Entry 7MFM (electron microscopy, 2.42 A resolution); this record covers chains H and J of the 10 polymer chains in the assembly.

[Chain H]
Protein: Glutamate synthase (NADPH) large chain
Organism: Bacillus subtilis
UniProt: A0A164XVV7 (A0A164XVV7_BACIU); residue numbers follow UniProt; this construct covers 1-1520
Amino-acid sequence (1520 residues; numbered 1 to 1520; the number before each row is that of its first residue):
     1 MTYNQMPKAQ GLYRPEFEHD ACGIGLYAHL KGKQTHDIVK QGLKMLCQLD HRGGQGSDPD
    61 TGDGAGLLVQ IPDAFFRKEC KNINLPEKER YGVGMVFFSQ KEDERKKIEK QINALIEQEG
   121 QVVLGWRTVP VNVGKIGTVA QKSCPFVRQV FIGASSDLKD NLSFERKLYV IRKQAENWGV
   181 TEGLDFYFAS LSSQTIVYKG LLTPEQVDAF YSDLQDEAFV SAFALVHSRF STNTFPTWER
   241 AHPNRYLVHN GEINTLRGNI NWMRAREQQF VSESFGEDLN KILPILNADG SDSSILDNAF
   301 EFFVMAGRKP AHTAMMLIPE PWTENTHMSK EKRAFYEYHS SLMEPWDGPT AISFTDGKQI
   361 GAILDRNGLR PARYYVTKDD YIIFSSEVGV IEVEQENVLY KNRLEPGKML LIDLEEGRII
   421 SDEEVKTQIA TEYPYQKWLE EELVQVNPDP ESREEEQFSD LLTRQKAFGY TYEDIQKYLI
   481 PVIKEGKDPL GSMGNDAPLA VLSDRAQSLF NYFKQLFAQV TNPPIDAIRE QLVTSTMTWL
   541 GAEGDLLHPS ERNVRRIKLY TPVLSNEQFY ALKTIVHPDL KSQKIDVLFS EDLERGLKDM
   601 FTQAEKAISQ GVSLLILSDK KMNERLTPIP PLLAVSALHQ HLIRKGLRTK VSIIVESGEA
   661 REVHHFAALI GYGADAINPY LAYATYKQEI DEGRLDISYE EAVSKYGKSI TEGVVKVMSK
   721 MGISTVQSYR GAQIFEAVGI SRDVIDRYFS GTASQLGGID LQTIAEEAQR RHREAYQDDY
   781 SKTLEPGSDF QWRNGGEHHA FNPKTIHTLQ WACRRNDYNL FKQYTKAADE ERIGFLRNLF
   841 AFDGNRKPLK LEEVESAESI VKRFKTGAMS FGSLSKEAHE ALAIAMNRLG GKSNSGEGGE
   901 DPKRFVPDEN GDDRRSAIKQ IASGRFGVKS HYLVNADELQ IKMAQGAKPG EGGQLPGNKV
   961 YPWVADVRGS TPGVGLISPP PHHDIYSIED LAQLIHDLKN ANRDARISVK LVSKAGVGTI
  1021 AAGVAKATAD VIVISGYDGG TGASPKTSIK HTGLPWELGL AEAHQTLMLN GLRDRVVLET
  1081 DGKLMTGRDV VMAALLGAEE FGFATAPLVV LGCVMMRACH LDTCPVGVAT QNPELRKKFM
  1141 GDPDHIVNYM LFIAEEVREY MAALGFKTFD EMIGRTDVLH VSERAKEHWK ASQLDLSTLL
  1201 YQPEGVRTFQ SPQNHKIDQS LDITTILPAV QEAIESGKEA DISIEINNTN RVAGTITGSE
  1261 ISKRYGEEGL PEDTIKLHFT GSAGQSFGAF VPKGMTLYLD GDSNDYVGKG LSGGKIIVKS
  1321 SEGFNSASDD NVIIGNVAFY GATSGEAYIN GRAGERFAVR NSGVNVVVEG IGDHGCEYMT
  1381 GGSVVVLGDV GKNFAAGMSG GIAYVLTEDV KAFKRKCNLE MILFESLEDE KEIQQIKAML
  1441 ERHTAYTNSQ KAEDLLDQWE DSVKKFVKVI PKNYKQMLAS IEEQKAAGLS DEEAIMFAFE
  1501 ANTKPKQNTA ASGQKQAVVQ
Unresolved in the structure: 1-21, 1505-1520
Differences from the reference sequence: conflict Val1181 (Ala in A0A164XVV7)
Bound ions: 3Fe-4S cluster Fe: Cys1113, Cys1119, Cys1124
Residues lining bound ligands:
  - 3Fe-4S cluster (F3S): Met493, Cys1113, Val1114, Met1115, Met1116, Arg1117, Ala1118, Cys1119, Cys1124, Val1126, Val1128, Ala1129
  - FMN (flavin mononucleotide): Met493, Gly867, Ala868, Met869, Ser870, Leu874, Glu897, Gln920, Lys942, Gln945, Lys1010, Ser1035, Asp1038, Gly1039, Gly1040, Thr1041, Gly1042, Asp1081, Gly1082, Lys1083, Phe1103, Ala1104, Thr1105, Leu1108
Reported in the primary citation:
  - binding site for flavin mononucleotide: Ser870, Thr1041 (proposed by the authors, not directly observed)

[Chain J]
Protein: Glutamate synthase (NADPH) small chain
Organism: Bacillus subtilis
UniProt: A0A164XVU4 (A0A164XVU4_BACIU); residues 1-493 here = UniProt positions 1-493
Amino-acid sequence (524 residues; each row starts with the number of its first residue):
     1 MGKPTGFMEI KREKPAERDP LTRLKDWKEY SAPFSEEASK RQGARCMDCG TPFCQIGADI
    61 NGFTSGCPIY NLIPEWNGLV YRGRWKEALE RLLKTNNFPE FTGRVCPAPC EGSCTLAISD
   121 PAVSIKNIER TIIDKGFENG WIQPRIPKKR TGKKVAIVGS GPAGLASADQ LNQAGHSVTV
   181 FERADRAGGL LTYGIPNMKL EKGIVERRIK LLTQEGIDFV TNTEIGVDIT ADELKEQFDA
   241 VILCTGAQKQ RDLLIEGRDS KGVHYAMDYL TLATKSYLDS NFKDKQFIDA KGKDVIVIGG
   301 GDTGADCVAT ALRQKAKSVH QFGKHPKLPP ARTNDNMWPE QPHVFTLEYA YEEAEAKFGR
   361 DPREYSIQTT KMVADKNGKL KELHTIQMEK VKNEHGKYEF RELPGTEKVW PAQLVFIAIG
   421 FEGTEQPLLK QFGVNSVNNK ISAAYGDYQT NIDGVFAAGD ARRGQSLIVW AINEGREVAR
   481 EVDRYLMGSS VLPGSWSHPQ FEKGGGSGGG SGGSAWSHPQ FENK
Unresolved in the structure: 1-2, 493-524
Differences from the reference sequence: engineered mutation Gly78 (Asp in A0A164XVU4); expression tag (494-524)
Bound ions: 4Fe-4S cluster Fe site 1: Cys46, Cys49, Cys54, Cys114; 4Fe-4S cluster Fe site 2: Cys67, Cys106, Cys110, Glu129
Residues lining bound ligands:
  - FAD (flavin-adenine dinucleotide): Val105, Cys106, Pro107, Val158, Gly159, Ser160, Gly161, Pro162, Ala163, Gly164, Phe181, Glu182, Arg183, Gly189, Leu190, Gly194, Ile195, Lys199, Thr223, Glu224, Ile225, Cys244, Thr245, Gly246, Ala247, Gln248, Met267, Asp302, Thr303, Asp306, Phe421, Leu429, Asp460, Gln465, Ser466, Leu467, Ile468, Ala471
  - 4Fe-4S cluster (SF4), molecule 1: Cys46, Met47, Asp48, Cys49, Pro52, Phe53, Cys54, Ile73, Pro74, Cys114, Thr115, Leu116, Val123, Ile125
  - 4Fe-4S cluster (SF4), molecule 2: Gly66, Cys67, Asn71, Ile73, Trp76, Thr102, Cys106, Ala108, Pro109, Cys110, Ile125, Lys126, Glu129, Val469

[How chain H and chain J interact]
Residue-residue contacts - 60 pairs, chain H then chain J:
  Tyr472(H) - Glu75(J)
  Tyr472(H) - Leu79(J)
  Tyr472(H) - Arg82(J)
  Tyr472(H) - Arg91(J)
  Gln476(H) - Arg82(J)
  Lys477(H) - Asp48(J)  salt bridge
  Glu692(H) - Arg84(J)  hydrogen bond (backbone-side chain)
  Gly693(H) - Arg84(J)
  Arg694(H) - Arg84(J)
  Arg694(H) - Glu87(J)  salt bridge
  Tyr780(H) - Gln170(J)  hydrogen bond
  Tyr780(H) - Arg476(J)
  Tyr780(H) - Val491(J)  hydrophobic
  Tyr780(H) - Leu492(J)  hydrophobic
  Ser781(H) - Lys94(J)
  Lys782(H) - Glu90(J)
  Thr783(H) - Glu90(J)
  Thr783(H) - Arg91(J)
  Thr783(H) - Lys94(J)  hydrogen bond
  Leu784(H) - Arg91(J)  hydrogen bond (backbone-side chain)
  Pro786(H) - Glu75(J)
  Trp792(H) - Thr51(J)
  Trp792(H) - Pro52(J)
  Trp792(H) - Gln55(J)
  Trp792(H) - Ile56(J)  hydrophobic
  Arg793(H) - Pro52(J)
  Arg793(H) - Gln55(J)
  Arg793(H) - Glu75(J)  salt bridge
  Asn794(H) - Gln55(J)  hydrogen bond (backbone-side chain)
  Asn794(H) - Ile56(J)  hydrogen bond (side chain-backbone)
  Asn794(H) - Tyr70(J)
  Pro803(H) - Thr51(J)
  Pro803(H) - Phe53(J)  hydrophobic
  Pro803(H) - Ile56(J)  hydrophobic
  Ile806(H) - Phe53(J)  hydrophobic
  Trp811(H) - Ile60(J)  hydrophobic
  Trp811(H) - Met337(J)
  Trp811(H) - Pro339(J)
  Trp811(H) - Glu340(J)
  Arg815(H) - Asp335(J)
  Arg815(H) - Met337(J)  hydrogen bond
  Lys959(H) - Lys3(J)
  Val1114(H) - Gly50(J)
  Val1114(H) - Thr51(J)
  Val1114(H) - Phe53(J)
  Val1114(H) - Trp338(J)  hydrophobic
  Met1115(H) - Gly50(J)
  Met1115(H) - Thr51(J)
  Met1116(H) - Met47(J)  hydrophobic
  Met1116(H) - Cys49(J)  hydrophobic
  Met1116(H) - Gly50(J)
  Leu1121(H) - Lys3(J)
  Thr1123(H) - Pro4(J)
  Thr1123(H) - Phe7(J)
  Pro1125(H) - Met47(J)  hydrophobic
  Asn1132(H) - Met8(J)
  Leu1135(H) - Phe7(J)  hydrophobic
  Leu1135(H) - Met8(J)  hydrophobic
  Lys1138(H) - Ser119(J)
  Lys1138(H) - Asp120(J)  salt bridge
Also at the interface, not in a pair above, chain H (36 interface residues in all): Glu785, His807, Gln810, Arg814, Asn958, His1120, Glu1134
Also at the interface, not in a pair above, chain J (39 interface residues in all): Thr5, Gly57, Leu72, Thr115, Gln173

[In short]
36 residues of chain H face 39 of chain J across their interface; the contacts include 7 hydrogen bonds and 4
salt bridges. Polar pairs include Lys477(H)-Asp48(J), Arg694(H)-Glu87(J) and Arg793(H)-Glu75(J). Ligands of
chain H: flavin mononucleotide and 3Fe-4S cluster. From the paper: a binding site for flavin mononucleotide at
Ser870(H) and Thr1041(H).
Here chain H is Glutamate synthase (NADPH) large chain and chain J is Glutamate synthase (NADPH) small chain,
both from Bacillus subtilis. Entry 7MFM (Glutamate synthase, glutamate dehydrogenase counter-enzyme complex)
was determined by electron microscopy together with 7MFT from the same study.
